Entry 3D28 (X-ray diffraction, 2.30 A resolution); this record covers chain A.

Chain A:
Molecule: RNA-directed RNA polymerase
From: Hepatitis C virus (isolate BK)
Notes: EC 2.7.7.48; fragment: catalytic domain, residues 2420-2989
UniProt: P26663 (POLG_HCVBK); residues 1-570 here correspond to UniProt positions 2420-2989 (UniProt number = residue number + 2419)
Amino-acid sequence (578 residues; row label = number of the first residue in the row):
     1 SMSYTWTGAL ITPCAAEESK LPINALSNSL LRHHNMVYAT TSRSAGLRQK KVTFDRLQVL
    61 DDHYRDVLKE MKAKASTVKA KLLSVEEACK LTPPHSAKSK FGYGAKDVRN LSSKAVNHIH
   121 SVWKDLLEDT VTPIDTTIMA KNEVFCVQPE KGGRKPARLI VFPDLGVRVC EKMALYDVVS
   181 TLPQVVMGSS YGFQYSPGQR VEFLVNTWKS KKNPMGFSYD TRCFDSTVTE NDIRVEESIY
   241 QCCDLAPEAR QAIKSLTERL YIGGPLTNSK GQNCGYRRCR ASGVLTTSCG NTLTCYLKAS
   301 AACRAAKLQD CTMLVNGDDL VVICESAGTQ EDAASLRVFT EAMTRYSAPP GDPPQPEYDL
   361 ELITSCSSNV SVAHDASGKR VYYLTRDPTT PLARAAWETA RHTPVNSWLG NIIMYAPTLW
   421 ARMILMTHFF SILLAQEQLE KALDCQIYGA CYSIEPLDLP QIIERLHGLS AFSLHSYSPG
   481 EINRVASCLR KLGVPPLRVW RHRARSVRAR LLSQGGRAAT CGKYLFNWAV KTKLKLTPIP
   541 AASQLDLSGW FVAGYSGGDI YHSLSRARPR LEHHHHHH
Not modelled in the structure: 149-153, 563-578
Differences from the reference sequence: engineered mutation Q544 (Arg2963 in P26663); expression tag (571-578)
Small-molecule neighbours: B34 ((5S)-1-benzyl-3-(1,1-dioxido-1,2-benzisothiazol-3-yl)-4-hydroxy-5-(1-methylethyl)-1,5-dihydro-2H-pyrrol-2-one): F193, P197, R200, N316, D319, C366, S368, L384, G410, M414, Y415, Q446, I447, Y448, G449, S556
UniProt features mapped onto this chain:
  - binding site (Mg(2+)): D220, D318, D319
  - modified residue (Phosphoserine): S29, S42

In short:
Ligands of chain A: compound B34. Curated annotation (UniProt) lists 3 Mg2+-binding residues.
Chain A is RNA-directed RNA polymerase (Hepatitis C virus (isolate BK)); the structure, Crystal structure of
hcv ns5b polymerase with a novel benzisothiazole inhibitor, was determined by X-ray diffraction (same
publication as 3D5M).
